4KGC - chains E and J of the 10 polymer chains in the assembly; structure by X-ray diffraction, 2.69 A resolution.

Chain E:
Protein: Histone H3.2
Organism: Xenopus laevis
UniProtKB: P84233 (H32_XENLA); residues 0-135 here correspond to UniProt positions 1-136 (UniProt number = residue number + 1)
Chain sequence (136 residues; each row starts with the number of its first residue; numbering starts at 0):
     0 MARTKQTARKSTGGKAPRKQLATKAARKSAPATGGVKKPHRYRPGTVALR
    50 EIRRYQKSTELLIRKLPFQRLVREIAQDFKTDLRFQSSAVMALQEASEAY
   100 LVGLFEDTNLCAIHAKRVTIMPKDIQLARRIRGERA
Unresolved in the structure: 0-37, 135
UniProt features mapped onto this chain:
  - modified residue: Arg2 (Asymmetric dimethylarginine), Thr3 (Phosphothreonine), Lys4 (Allysine), Gln5 (5-glutamyl dopamine), Thr6 (Phosphothreonine), Arg8 (Citrulline), Lys9 (N6,N6,N6-trimethyllysine), Ser10 (ADP-ribosylserine), Thr11 (Phosphothreonine), Lys14 (N6-(2-hydroxyisobutyryl)lysine), Arg17 (Asymmetric dimethylarginine), Lys18 (N6-(2-hydroxyisobutyryl)lysine), Lys23 (N6-(2-hydroxyisobutyryl)lysine), Arg26 (Citrulline), Lys27 (N6,N6,N6-trimethyllysine), Ser28 (ADP-ribosylserine), Lys36 (N6,N6,N6-trimethyllysine), Lys37 (N6-methyllysine), Tyr41 (Phosphotyrosine), Lys56 (N6,N6,N6-trimethyllysine) and 8 more in UniProt
  - lipidation: Cys110 (S-palmitoyl cysteine)
Ion coordination: Mg2+ near Asp77 (its only coordinating residue here)

Chain J:
Molecule: 145-nt DNA strand
Sequence (145 nucleotides; row label = number of the first residue in the row; numbers below 1 keep their minus sign (DA-72 is residue -72)):
   -72 ATCAATATCCACCTGCAGATACTACCAAAAGTGTATTTGGAAACTGCTCC
   -22 ATCAAAAGGCATGTTCAGCTGATTCAGCTGAACATGCCTTTTGATGGAGC
    28 AGTTTCCAAATACACTTTTGGTAGTATCTGCAGGTGGATATTGAT
Ion coordination: Ru ion near DG-15 (its only coordinating residue here)
Small-molecule neighbours: HRU ((ethane-1,2-diamine-kappa~2~N,N')[(1,2,3,4,5,6-eta)-1-methyl-4-(propan-2-yl)cyclohexane-1,2,3,4,5,6-hexayl]ruthenium): DG13, DC14, DC15

Interface between chain E and chain J:
Residue-residue contacts (25):
  His39(E) - DG70(J)  sugar contact
  Arg40(E) - DG70(J)  sugar contact
  Tyr41(E) - DT69(J)  phosphate contact
  Tyr41(E) - DG70(J)  phosphate contact
  Arg42(E) - DG-5(J)  salt bridge to the phosphate
  Arg42(E) - DG70(J)  salt bridge to the phosphate
  Pro43(E) - DA-6(J)  phosphate contact
  Thr45(E) - DT69(J)  phosphate contact
  Thr45(E) - DG70(J)  hydrogen bond to the phosphate
  Arg63(E) - DG-14(J)  sugar contact
  Arg63(E) - DC-13(J)  phosphate contact
  Arg72(E) - DC-23(J)  salt bridge to the phosphate
  Arg83(E) - DC-24(J)  hydrogen bond to the sugar
  Arg83(E) - DC-23(J)  phosphate contact
  Phe84(E) - DC-24(J)  sugar contact
  Phe84(E) - DC-23(J)  hydrogen bond to the phosphate
  Gln85(E) - DC-24(J)  phosphate contact
  Ser86(E) - DC-24(J)  phosphate contact
  Arg116(E) - DT-3(J)  phosphate contact
  Arg116(E) - DG-2(J)  phosphate contact
  Val117(E) - DC-4(J)  phosphate contact
  Val117(E) - DT-3(J)  hydrogen bond to the phosphate
  Thr118(E) - DC-4(J)  hydrogen bond to the phosphate
  Thr118(E) - DT-3(J)  hydrogen bond to the phosphate
  Met120(E) - DG-2(J)  phosphate contact
Interface residues without a listed pair, chain E (17 interface residues in all): Lys115
Interface residues without a listed pair, chain J (13 interface residues in all): DT-8, DA71

In short:
17 residues of chain E and 13 residues of chain J are in contact, with 6 hydrogen bonds and 3 salt bridges.
Polar pairs include Arg83(E)-DC-24(J), Thr45(E)-DG70(J) and Phe84(E)-DC-23(J). Bound to chain J: compound HRU.
Chain E is Histone H3.2 (Xenopus laevis) and chain J is a 145-nt DNA strand; the structure, Nucleosome Core
Particle Containing (ETA6-P-CYMENE)-(1, 2-ETHYLENEDIAMINE)-RUTHENIUM, was determined by X-ray diffraction.
